Entry 7JQQ (electron microscopy, 4.10 A resolution (low resolution: residue-level contacts below are approximate; hydrogen-bond / salt-bridge calls are withheld)); this record covers chains B and F of the 12 polymer chains in the assembly.

# Chain B
Name: DNA packaging protein
From: Bacillus phage phi29
Notes: EC 3.6.4.-
UniProtKB: P11014 (PKG16_BPPH2); residue numbers follow UniProt; this construct covers 1-332
Chain sequence (332 residues; numbered 1 to 332; the number before each row is that of its first residue):
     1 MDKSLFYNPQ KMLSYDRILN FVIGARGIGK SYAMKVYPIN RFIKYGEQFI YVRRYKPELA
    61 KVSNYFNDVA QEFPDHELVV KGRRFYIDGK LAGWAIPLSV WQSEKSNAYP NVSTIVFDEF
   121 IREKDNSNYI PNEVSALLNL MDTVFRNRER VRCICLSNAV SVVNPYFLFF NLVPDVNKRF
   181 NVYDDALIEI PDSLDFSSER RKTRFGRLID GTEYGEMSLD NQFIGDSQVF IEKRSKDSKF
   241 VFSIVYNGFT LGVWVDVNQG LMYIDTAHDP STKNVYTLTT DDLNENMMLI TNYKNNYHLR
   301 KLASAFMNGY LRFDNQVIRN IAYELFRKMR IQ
Unresolved in the structure: 1-3, 331-332
Metal / ion sites: Mg2+: Ser-31, Asp-118 (together with ATP-gamma-S)
Small-molecule neighbours: ATP-gamma-S (AGS; phosphothiophosphoric acid-adenylate ester): Phe-6, Gly-24, Ala-25, Arg-26, Gly-27, Ile-28, Gly-29, Lys-30, Ser-31, Tyr-32, Ala-33, Val-36, Glu-72, Asp-118, Leu-156, Asn-158
UniProt features mapped onto this chain:
  - binding site (ATP): Gly-24 to Ser-31
  - mutagenesis: Asp-118 (D118E: Complete loss of DNA packaging activity), Glu-119 (E119D: Complete loss of DNA packaging activity), Arg-122 (R122A: Complete loss of DNA packaging. No effect on ATPase activity), Lys-124 (K124A: 2.5 fold reduced DNA packaging. No effect on ATPase activity), Arg-146 (R146A/K: Complete loss of DNA packaging), Arg-327 (R327Q: Decreased packaging), Lys-328 (K328N: Complete loss of packaging), Arg-330 (R330Q: Decreased packaging)
From the paper describing this entry:
  - binding site for the 60-nt DNA strand (chain F): Lys-56
  - binding site for ATP-gamma-S: Lys-105, Arg-146
  - catalytic residues: Lys-105, Asn-158, Gln-222 (proposed by the authors, not directly observed)

# Chain F
Molecule: 60-nt DNA strand
From: Bacillus virus phi29
Sequence (60 nucleotides; row label = number of the first residue in the row):
     1 GTCAGTCAGT CAGTCAGTCA GTCAGTCAGT CAGTCAGTCA GTCAGTCAGT CAGTCAGTCA

# Chain B / chain F interface
Pairs across the interface (7; chain B residue first):
  Tyr-55(B) with DG45(F)
  Lys-56(B) with DT46(F)
  Pro-57(B) with DG45(F); DT46(F)
  Ser-99(B) with DG45(F); DT46(F)
  Asn-126(B) with DA44(F)
Interface residues without a listed pair, chain B (8 interface residues in all): Val-100, Asn-128, Asn-292
Interface residues without a listed pair, chain F (5 interface residues in all): DA36, DG37

# Overview
Chain B and chain F form an interface of 8 and 5 residues respectively. Bound to chain B: ATP-gamma-S.
Ser-31(B) and Asp-118(B) form the Mg2+ site. From UniProt: 8 ATP-binding residues and 8 mutagenesis sites on
chain B. The paper reports catalytic residues Lys-105(B), Asn-158(B) and Gln-222(B); a binding site for
ATP-gamma-S at Lys-105(B) and Arg-146(B).
Chain B is DNA packaging protein (Bacillus phage phi29) and chain F is a 60-nt DNA strand (Bacillus virus
phi29); the structure, The bacteriophage Phi-29 viral genome packaging motor assembly, was determined by
electron microscopy.
